7VW7 - chains C and F of the 8 polymer chains in the assembly; structure by X-ray diffraction, 3.82 A resolution.

[Chain C]
Molecule: V-type sodium ATPase catalytic subunit A
From: Enterococcus hirae
Notes: EC 7.1.2.2
UniProtKB: A0A1V8WY35 (A0A1V8WY35_ENTHR); numbering as in UniProt (aligned over 1-593)
Amino-acid sequence (600 residues; row label = number of the first residue in the row; numbers below 1 keep their minus sign (Gly-6 is residue -6)):
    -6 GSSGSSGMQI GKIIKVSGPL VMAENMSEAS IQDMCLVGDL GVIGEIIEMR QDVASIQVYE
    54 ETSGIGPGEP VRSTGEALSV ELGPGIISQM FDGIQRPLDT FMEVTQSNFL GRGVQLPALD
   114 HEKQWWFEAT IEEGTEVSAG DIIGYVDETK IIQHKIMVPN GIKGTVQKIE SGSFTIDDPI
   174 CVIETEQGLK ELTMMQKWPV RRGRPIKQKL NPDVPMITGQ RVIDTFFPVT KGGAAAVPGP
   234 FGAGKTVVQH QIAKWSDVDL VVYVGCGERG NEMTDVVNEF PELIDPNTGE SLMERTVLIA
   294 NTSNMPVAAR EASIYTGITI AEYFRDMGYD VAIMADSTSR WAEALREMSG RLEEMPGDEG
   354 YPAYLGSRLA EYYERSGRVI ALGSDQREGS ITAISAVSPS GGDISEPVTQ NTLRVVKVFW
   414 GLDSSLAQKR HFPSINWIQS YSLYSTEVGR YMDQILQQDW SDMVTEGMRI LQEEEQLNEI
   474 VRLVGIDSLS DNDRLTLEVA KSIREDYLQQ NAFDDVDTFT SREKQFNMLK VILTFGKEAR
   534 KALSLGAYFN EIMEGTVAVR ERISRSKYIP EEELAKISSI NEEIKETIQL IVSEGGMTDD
Unresolved in the structure: -6 to 0, 580-593
Sequence notes: expression tag (-6 to 0)
Modified residues: Mse1, Mse15, Mse19, Mse27, Mse42, Mse83, Mse95, Mse150, Mse187, Mse188, Mse209, Mse266, Mse286, Mse298, Mse320, Mse327, Mse341, Mse348, Mse445, Mse456, Mse461, Mse521, Mse546 (selenomethionine; parent Met); Mse590 (selenomethionine)
Metal / ion sites: Mg2+: Thr239 (together with ADP)
Ligand contacts:
  - ADP (adenosine-5'-diphosphate): Pro233, Phe234, Gly235, Ala236, Gly237, Lys238, Thr239, Val240, Glu265, Phe425, Pro426, Gln503, Asn504, Ala505, Phe506
  - tetrafluoroaluminate (ALF): Pro233, Phe234, Gly235, Lys238, Thr239, Glu261, Arg262, Glu265, Ser391
From the paper describing this entry:
  - binding site for ADP: Gly235, Gly237, Lys238, Arg262, Phe425 (from molecular simulation)
  - binding site for tetrafluoroaluminate: Arg262 (from molecular simulation)

[Chain F]
Molecule: V-type sodium ATPase subunit B
From: Enterococcus hirae
UniProtKB: A0A1V8XC32 (A0A1V8XC32_ENTHR); residues 1-458 here = UniProt positions 1-458
Amino-acid sequence (465 residues; numbered -6 to 458; the number before each row is that of its first residue; numbers below 1 keep their minus sign (Gly-6 is residue -6)):
    -6 GSSGSSGMIK EYRTIKEVVG PLMAVEKVSG VKYEELIEVR MQNGEIRRGQ VLEVQEDKAM
    54 VQIFEGTSGI NLKNSSVRFL GHPLQLGVSE DMIGRVFDGL GRPKDNGPEI LPEKYLDING
   114 EVINPIARDY PDEFIQTGIS AIDHLNTLVR GQKLPVFSGS GLPHKELAAQ IARQATVLDS
   174 SDDFAVVFAA IGITFEEAEF FMEDFRQTGA IDRSVMFMNL ANDPAIERIA TPRMALTAAE
   234 YLAYEKGMHV LVIMTDMTNY AEALREISAA RREVPGRRGY PGYLYTNLAT LFERAGRIRG
   294 LKGSVTQIPI LTMPEDDKTH PIPDLTGYIT EGQIILTREL YKSGIQPPID VLPSLSRLKD
   354 KGTGAGKTRE DHAATMNQLF AAYAQGKQAK ELAVVLGESA LSDIDKIYAK FAERFENEYV
   414 NQGFYTNRTI TETLDLGWEL LAMLPRTELK RIKDDLLDKY LPEGK
Unresolved in the structure: -6 to 0, 454-458
Sequence notes: expression tag (-6 to 0)
Modified residues: Mse1, Mse16, Mse34, Mse53, Mse85, Mse195, Mse209, Mse211, Mse227, Mse241, Mse247, Mse250, Mse306, Mse369, Mse436 (selenomethionine; parent Met)
Ligand contacts:
  - ADP (adenosine-5'-diphosphate): Leu348, Ser349, Arg350, Lys352
  - tetrafluoroaluminate (ALF): Gly320, Tyr321, Thr323, Arg350
From the paper describing this entry:
  - binding site for tetrafluoroaluminate: Arg350

[How chain C and chain F interact]
Residue-residue contacts - 102 pairs, chain C then chain F:
  Ile7(C) - Gln48(F)
  Ile7(C) - Glu49(F)  hydrogen bond (backbone-backbone)
  Lys8(C) - Glu46(F)  salt bridge
  Lys8(C) - Val47(F)
  Lys8(C) - Gln48(F)
  Val9(C) - Tyr26(F)  hydrophobic
  Val9(C) - Glu46(F)
  Val9(C) - Val47(F)  hydrogen bond (backbone-backbone)
  Ser10(C) - Glu46(F)  hydrogen bond
  Ser10(C) - Arg264(F)
  Gly11(C) - Tyr26(F)
  Thr55(C) - Tyr26(F)
  Ser56(C) - Tyr26(F)
  Ser56(C) - Glu27(F)  hydrogen bond
  Gly57(C) - Lys25(F)
  Gly57(C) - Tyr26(F)  hydrogen bond (backbone-backbone)
  Ile58(C) - Lys25(F)
  Ile58(C) - Tyr26(F)  hydrogen bond (backbone-backbone)
  Gly59(C) - Val24(F)
  Pro60(C) - Val24(F)
  Leu91(C) - Asn117(F)  hydrogen bond (backbone-side chain)
  Leu91(C) - Ile119(F)  hydrophobic
  Asp92(C) - Ile119(F)
  Mse95(C) - Ala120(F)
  Asn101(C) - Val115(F)
  Asn101(C) - Ile116(F)
  Asn101(C) - Asn117(F)  hydrogen bond (backbone-backbone)
  Asn101(C) - Ala120(F)
  Asn101(C) - Ile291(F)
  Asn101(C) - Leu294(F)
  Phe102(C) - Glu114(F)
  Phe102(C) - Val115(F)
  Leu103(C) - Glu114(F)
  Leu103(C) - Val115(F)  hydrogen bond (backbone-backbone)
  Gly232(C) - Tyr321(F)
  Pro233(C) - Tyr321(F)
  Phe234(C) - Lys311(F)
  Phe234(C) - Asp317(F)
  Phe234(C) - Gly320(F)
  Phe234(C) - Tyr321(F)
  Phe234(C) - Gln326(F)
  Gly235(C) - Leu348(F)
  Gly235(C) - Arg350(F)
  Gly260(C) - Tyr278(F)  hydrogen bond (backbone-side chain)
  Glu261(C) - Tyr278(F)  hydrogen bond
  Glu261(C) - Tyr321(F)
  Arg262(C) - Glu286(F)
  Arg262(C) - Ile322(F)  hydrogen bond (side chain-backbone)
  Arg262(C) - Thr323(F)  hydrogen bond (side chain-backbone)
  Arg262(C) - Glu324(F)  salt bridge
  Arg262(C) - Arg350(F)
  Gly263(C) - Arg121(F)
  Gly263(C) - Glu286(F)  hydrogen bond (backbone-side chain)
  Asn264(C) - Arg121(F)  hydrogen bond
  Asn264(C) - Tyr123(F)
  Asn264(C) - Lys146(F)
  Asn264(C) - Glu324(F)  hydrogen bond
  Mse266(C) - Pro118(F)  hydrophobic
  Thr267(C) - Pro118(F)
  Thr267(C) - Arg121(F)
  Asp268(C) - Tyr123(F)
  Asp268(C) - Lys354(F)  salt bridge
  Ser296(C) - Ala282(F)
  Ser296(C) - Glu286(F)
  Asn297(C) - Val115(F)
  Asn297(C) - Ala282(F)
  Asn297(C) - Glu286(F)
  Mse298(C) - Val115(F)  hydrophobic
  Val300(C) - Thr279(F)
  Arg303(C) - Thr279(F)  hydrogen bond
  Arg333(C) - Tyr278(F)  hydrogen bond
  Arg333(C) - Tyr321(F)
  Glu336(C) - Tyr278(F)
  Arg339(C) - Gly275(F)
  Glu340(C) - Tyr276(F)
  Gly343(C) - Val267(F)
  Arg344(C) - Arg264(F)
  Glu352(C) - Arg270(F)  salt bridge
  Ser391(C) - Tyr321(F)
  Pro392(C) - Tyr321(F)  hydrogen bond (backbone-side chain)
  Ser393(C) - Asp317(F)  hydrogen bond
  Gly394(C) - Asp317(F)  hydrogen bond (backbone-side chain)
  Gln421(C) - Lys311(F)
  Gln421(C) - Leu345(F)
  Gln421(C) - Pro346(F)
  Arg423(C) - Val344(F)  hydrogen bond (side chain-backbone)
  Arg423(C) - Leu345(F)  hydrogen bond (side chain-backbone)
  Arg423(C) - Ser347(F)  hydrogen bond (side chain-backbone)
  Arg423(C) - Phe373(F)
  Arg423(C) - Arg444(F)  hydrogen bond (backbone-side chain)
  Arg475(C) - Leu385(F)
  Glu498(C) - Lys443(F)  salt bridge
  Glu498(C) - Arg444(F)
  Gln502(C) - Arg444(F)  hydrogen bond
  Asn504(C) - Asn370(F)
  Phe506(C) - Asp353(F)
  Ser557(C) - Lys443(F)
  Arg558(C) - Lys443(F)
  Arg558(C) - Ile445(F)  hydrogen bond (side chain-backbone)
  Arg558(C) - Lys446(F)
  Arg558(C) - Asp447(F)  salt bridge
  Tyr561(C) - Lys446(F)
Other interface residues (no listed pair), chain C (66 interface residues in all): Mse83, Lys238, Glu272, Thr295, Pro349, Gly395, Ser417, Lys422, His424, Asp507, Arg553
Other interface residues (no listed pair), chain F (68 interface residues in all): Pro76, Asp110, Asn112, Asp122, Pro124, Asn139, Gly144, Gly269, Thr283, Ala288, Thr312, Pro316, Ala374, Ala377, Leu450

[In short]
Chain C and chain F form an interface of 66 and 68 residues respectively, with 27 hydrogen bonds and 6 salt
bridges. Among the polar pairs are Lys8(C)-Glu46(F), Arg262(C)-Glu324(F) and Asp268(C)-Lys354(F). From the
paper: a binding site for ADP at Gly235(C), Gly237(C) and Lys238(C) among others; a binding site for
tetrafluoroaluminate at Arg262(C) and Arg350(F).
Here chain C is V-type sodium ATPase catalytic subunit A and chain F is V-type sodium ATPase subunit B, both
from Enterococcus hirae. Entry 7VW7 (Crystal structure of the 2 ADP-AlF4-bound V1 complex) was determined by
X-ray diffraction.
